5L6C - chains B and C of the 28 polymer chains in the assembly; structure by X-ray diffraction, 2.60 A resolution.

== Chain B ==
Protein: Proteasome subunit alpha type-3
From: Saccharomyces cerevisiae (strain ATCC 204508 / S288c)
Notes: EC 3.4.25.1
UniProt: P23638 (PSA3_YEAST); residues 0-257 here correspond to UniProt positions 1-258 (UniProt number = residue number + 1)
Sequence (258 residues; numbered 0 to 257; the number before each row is that of its first residue; numbering starts at 0):
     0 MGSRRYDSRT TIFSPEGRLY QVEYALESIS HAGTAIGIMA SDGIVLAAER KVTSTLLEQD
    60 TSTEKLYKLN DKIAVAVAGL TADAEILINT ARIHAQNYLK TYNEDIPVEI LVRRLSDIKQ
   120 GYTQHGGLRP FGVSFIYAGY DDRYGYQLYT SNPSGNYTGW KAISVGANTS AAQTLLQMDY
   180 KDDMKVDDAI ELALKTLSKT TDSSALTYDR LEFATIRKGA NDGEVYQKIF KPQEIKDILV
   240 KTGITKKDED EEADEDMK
Unresolved in the structure: 0, 245-257
UniProt features mapped onto this chain:
  - cross-link (Glycyl lysine isopeptide (Lys-Gly)): Lys99 (interchain with G-Cter in ubiquitin), Lys198 (interchain with G-Cter in ubiquitin), Lys230 (interchain with G-Cter in ubiquitin)

== Chain C ==
Protein: Proteasome subunit alpha type-4
From: Saccharomyces cerevisiae (strain ATCC 204508 / S288c)
Notes: EC 3.4.25.1
UniProt: P40303 (PSA4_YEAST); residues -1 to 252 here correspond to UniProt positions 1-254 (UniProt number = residue number + 2)
Sequence (254 residues; each row starts with the number of its first residue; numbers below 1 keep their minus sign (Met-1 is residue -1)):
    -1 MSGYDRALSI FSPDGHIFQV EYALEAVKRG TCAVGVKGKN CVVLGCERRS TLKLQDTRIT
    59 PSKVSKIDSH VVLSFSGLNA DSRILIEKAR VEAQSHRLTL EDPVTVEYLT RYVAGVQQRY
   119 TQSGGVRPFG VSTLIAGFDP RDDEPKLYQT EPSGIYSSWS AQTIGRNSKT VREFLEKNYD
   179 RKEPPATVEE CVKLTVRSLL EVVQTGAKNI EITVVKPDSD IVALSSEEIN QYVTQIEQEK
   239 QEQQEQDKKK KSNH
Unresolved in the structure: -1 to 0, 241-252
UniProt features mapped onto this chain:
  - modified residue: Thr58 (Phosphothreonine)

== Chain B / chain C interface ==
Pairs across the interface (71):
  Arg3(B) with Arg4(C)
  Asp6(B) with Tyr2(C), hydrogen bond; Arg4(C), salt bridge
  Arg8(B) with Arg4(C)
  Thr10(B) with Leu6(C); Arg125(C)
  Ile11(B) with Gln17(C)
  Phe12(B) with Gln17(C), hydrogen bond (backbone-side chain); Tyr20(C), hydrophobic; Ala21(C), hydrophobic; Ala24(C), hydrophobic; Leu76(C), hydrophobic; Arg125(C); Pro126(C); Gly128(C)
  Ser13(B) with Tyr20(C)
  Pro14(B) with Tyr20(C), hydrophobic; Glu23(C)
  Glu15(B) with Glu23(C); Arg27(C), hydrogen bond (backbone-side chain)
  Gly16(B) with Tyr20(C); Glu23(C); Ala24(C); Arg27(C), hydrogen bond (backbone-side chain)
  Arg17(B) with Arg27(C)
  Leu18(B) with Arg125(C)
  Met38(B) with Asp54(C)
  Arg112(B) with Arg81(C)
  Ser115(B) with Arg81(C), hydrogen bond (backbone-side chain)
  Asp116(B) with Arg81(C), salt bridge
  Gln119(B) with Ala78(C); Asp79(C); Ile82(C)
  Thr122(B) with Arg125(C), hydrogen bond (backbone-side chain)
  Gln123(B) with Tyr118(C); Val124(C); Arg125(C), hydrogen bond (backbone-backbone); Phe127(C)
  His124(B) with Gly123(C); Val124(C)
  Gly125(B) with Tyr2(C); Gly123(C)
  Gly126(B) with Tyr2(C)
  Tyr143(B) with Arg56(C), hydrogen bond (backbone-side chain); Ile57(C), hydrophobic
  Tyr145(B) with Arg56(C), hydrogen bond (backbone-side chain)
  Gln146(B) with Ile57(C)
  Leu147(B) with Ile57(C)
  Tyr148(B) with Ile57(C)
  Ser153(B) with Ala78(C)
  Gly154(B) with Ala78(C); Arg81(C), hydrogen bond (backbone-side chain)
  Asn155(B) with Asn77(C); Ala78(C)
  Tyr156(B) with Pro59(C), hydrophobic; Arg81(C)
  Gly158(B) with Gln53(C); Asp54(C), hydrogen bond (backbone-backbone); Thr58(C), hydrogen bond (backbone-side chain)
  Trp159(B) with Leu50(C), hydrophobic; Lys51(C); Leu52(C); Gln53(C); Asp54(C)
  Lys160(B) with Leu52(C), hydrogen bond (backbone-backbone); Gln53(C); Asp54(C)
  Ala161(B) with Leu52(C)
  Gln172(B) with Leu52(C)
  Leu175(B) with Leu52(C)
  Gln176(B) with Leu52(C)
Also at the interface, not in a pair above, chain B (41 interface residues in all): Glu108, Thr157, Tyr179

== Summary ==
Chain B and chain C form an interface of 41 and 31 residues respectively; the contacts include 13 hydrogen
bonds and 2 salt bridges. Polar contacts include Asp6(B)-Arg4(C), Asp116(B)-Arg81(C) and Asp6(B)-Tyr2(C).
Chain B is Proteasome subunit alpha type-3 and chain C is Proteasome subunit alpha type-4, both from
Saccharomyces cerevisiae (strain ATCC 204508 / S288c); the structure, Yeast 20S proteasome with mouse beta5i
(1-138) and mouse beta6 (97-111; 118-133) in complex with epoxyketone ..., was determined by X-ray
diffraction, deposited together with 5L52, 5L54, 5L55, 5L5A, 5L5B, 5L5D and 30 further entries.
